5I1O - chains C and F of the 8 polymer chains in the assembly; structure by X-ray diffraction, 1.35 A resolution.

[Chain C]
Protein: Villin-1
UniProt: P02640 (VILI_CHICK); residues 1-35 here correspond to UniProt positions 792-826 (UniProt number = residue number + 791)
Sequence (35 residues; row label = number of the first residue in the row):
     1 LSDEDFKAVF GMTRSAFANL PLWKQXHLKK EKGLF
Construct notes: engineered mutation XCP_26 (Gln817 in P02640), H27 (Asn818 in P02640)
Modified / non-standard residues: XCP ((1S,2S)-2-aminocyclopentanecarboxylic acid) at position 26
UniProt features mapped onto this chain:
  - region: K29 to K32 (Absolutely required for activity)

[Chain F]
Protein: D-Villin headpiece subdomain
Sequence (35 residues; numbered 1 to 35; the number before each row is that of its first residue):
     1 LSDEDFKAVF GMTRSAFANL PLWKQQHLKK EKGLF
Unresolved in the structure: 35
Modified / non-standard residues: L1, L20, L22, L28, L34 (D-leucine; DLE); S2, S15 (D-serine; DSN); D3, D5 (D-aspartic acid; DAS); E4, E31 (D-glutamic acid; DGL); F6, F10, F17, F35 (D-phenylalanine; DPN); K7, K24, K29, K30, K32 (D-lysine; DLY); A8, A16, A18 (D-alanine; DAL); V9 (D-valine; DVA); M12 (D-methionine; MED); T13 (D-threonine; DTH); R14 (D-arginine; DAR); N19 (D-asparagine; DSG); P21 (D-proline; DPR); W23 (D-tryptophan; DTR); Q25, Q26 (D-glutamine; DGN); H27 (D-histidine; DHI)

[How chain C and chain F interact]
Contacting residue pairs - 15 pairs, chain C then chain F:
  M12(C) with D5(F)
  T13(C) with D5(F)
  A16(C) with D5(F); V9(F)
  N19(C) with A8(F)
  L20(C) with V9(F); L34(F)
  P21(C) with E31(F); K32(F)
  W23(C) with K30(F); E31(F), hydrogen bond (side chain-backbone); K32(F); G33(F)
  K24(C) with K32(F); G33(F), hydrogen bond (side chain-backbone)
Also at the interface, not in a pair above, chain F (9 interface residues in all): L1

[Summary]
8 residues of chain C face 9 of chain F across their interface, with 2 hydrogen bonds. Among the polar pairs
are W23(C)-E31(F) and K24(C)-G33(F).
Here chain C is Villin-1 and chain F is D-Villin headpiece subdomain. Entry 5I1O (Villin headpiece subdomain
with a Gln26 to ACPC substitution) was determined by X-ray diffraction (same publication as 5I1N, 5I1P and
5I1S).
